PDB entry 4QE8 | X-ray diffraction, 2.62 A resolution | chains A and C

# Chain A
Name: Bile acid receptor
From: Homo sapiens
UniProtKB: Q96RI1 (NR1H4_HUMAN); residues 244-472 here correspond to UniProt positions 258-486 (UniProt number = residue number + 14)
Chain sequence (233 residues; row label = number of the first residue in the row):
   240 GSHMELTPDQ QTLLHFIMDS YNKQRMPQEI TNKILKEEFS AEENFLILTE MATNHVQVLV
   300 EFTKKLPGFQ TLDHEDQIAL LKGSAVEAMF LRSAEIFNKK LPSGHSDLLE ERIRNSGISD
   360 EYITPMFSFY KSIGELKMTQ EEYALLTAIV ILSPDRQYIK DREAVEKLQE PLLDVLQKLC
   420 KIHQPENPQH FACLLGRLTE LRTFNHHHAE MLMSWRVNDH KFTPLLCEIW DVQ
Not modelled in the structure: 240-242, 341-342, 456-459
Sequence notes: expression tag (240-243)
UniProt features mapped onto this chain:
  - binding site (chenodeoxycholate): Arg331, Tyr361, Tyr369, His447
  - modified residue: Thr442 (Phosphothreonine)
  - cross-link: Lys275 (Glycyl lysine isopeptide (Lys-Gly) (interchain with G-Cter in SUMO1))
Small-molecule neighbours: 31D (4-({2-[(4-tert-butylbenzoyl)amino]benzoyl}amino)benzoic acid): Phe284, Leu287, Thr288, Met290, Ala291, Asn293, His294, Met328, Phe329, Arg331, Ser332, Ser355, Ile357, Met365, Tyr369, Met450, Ser453, Trp454, Arg455, Phe461, Trp469

# Chain C
Name: Nuclear receptor coactivator 2
UniProtKB: Q15596 (NCOA2_HUMAN); residue numbers follow UniProt; this construct covers 740-752
Chain sequence (13 residues; numbered 740 to 752; the number before each row is that of its first residue):
   740 KENALLRYLL DKD

# Chain A / chain C interface
Contacting residue pairs - 18 pairs, chain A then chain C:
  Val299(A) - Leu748(C)  hydrophobic
  Val299(A) - Leu749(C)  hydrophobic
  Lys303(A) - Leu748(C)  hydrogen bond (side chain-backbone)
  Lys303(A) - Leu749(C)
  Lys303(A) - Lys751(C)  hydrogen bond (side chain-backbone)
  Phe308(A) - Leu749(C)  hydrophobic
  His313(A) - Arg746(C)  hydrogen bond (backbone-side chain)
  Gln316(A) - Arg746(C)  hydrogen bond
  Ile317(A) - Asn742(C)
  Ile317(A) - Arg746(C)
  Lys321(A) - Asn742(C)  hydrogen bond
  Leu464(A) - Leu744(C)  hydrophobic
  Leu464(A) - Leu748(C)  hydrophobic
  Glu467(A) - Asn742(C)
  Glu467(A) - Ala743(C)
  Glu467(A) - Leu744(C)
  Glu467(A) - Leu745(C)
  Ile468(A) - Leu745(C)  hydrophobic
Also at the interface, not in a pair above, chain A (12 interface residues in all): Leu320, Pro463
Also at the interface, not in a pair above, chain C (9 interface residues in all): Asp752

# Overview
12 residues of chain A face 9 of chain C across their interface; the contacts include 5 hydrogen bonds. Polar
pairs include Lys303(A)-Leu748(C), Lys303(A)-Lys751(C) and His313(A)-Arg746(C). Ligands of chain A: compound
31D. Curated annotation (UniProt) lists 4 chenodeoxycholate-binding residues on chain A.
Chain A is Bile acid receptor (Homo sapiens) and chain C is Nuclear receptor coactivator 2; the structure, FXR
with DM175 and NCoA-2 peptide, was determined by X-ray diffraction.
